5L5F - chains M and b of the 28 polymer chains in the assembly; structure by X-ray diffraction, 2.50 A resolution.

# Chain M
Protein: Proteasome subunit beta type-7
Source organism: Saccharomyces cerevisiae (strain ATCC 204508 / S288c)
Notes: EC 3.4.25.1
UniProt: P30657 (PSB7_YEAST); residues -12 to 233 here correspond to UniProt positions 21-266 (UniProt number = residue number + 33)
Sequence (246 residues; numbered -12 to 233; the number before each row is that of its first residue; numbers below 1 keep their minus sign (Thr-12 is residue -12)):
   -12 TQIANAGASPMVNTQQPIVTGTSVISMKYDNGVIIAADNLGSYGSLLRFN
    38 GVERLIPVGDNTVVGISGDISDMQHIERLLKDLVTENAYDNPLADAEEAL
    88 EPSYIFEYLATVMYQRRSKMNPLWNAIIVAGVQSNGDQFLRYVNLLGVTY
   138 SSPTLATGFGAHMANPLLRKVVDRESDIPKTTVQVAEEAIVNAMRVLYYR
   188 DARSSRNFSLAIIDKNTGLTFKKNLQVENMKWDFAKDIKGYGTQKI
Disordered / not traced: -12 to 0

# Chain b
Protein: Proteasome subunit beta type-1
Source organism: Saccharomyces cerevisiae (strain ATCC 204508 / S288c)
Notes: EC 3.4.25.1
UniProt: P38624 (PSB1_YEAST); residues 1-196 here correspond to UniProt positions 20-215 (UniProt number = residue number + 19)
Sequence (196 residues; numbered 1 to 196; the number before each row is that of its first residue):
     1 TSIMAVTFKDGVILGADSRTTTGAYIANRVTDKLTRVHDKIWCCRSGSAA
    51 DTQAIADIVQYHLELYTSQYGTPSTETAASVFKELCYENKDNLTAGIIVA
   101 GYDDKNKGEVYTIPLGGSVHKLPYAIAGSGSTFIYGYCDKNFRENMSKEE
   151 TVDFIKHSLSQAIKWDGSSGGVIRMVVLTAAGVERLIFYPDEYEQL
Glycans and other covalent adducts: bortezomib (BO2) linked to Thr1
Ion coordination: Mg2+: Ile163, Asp166, Ser169
Residues lining bound ligands: bortezomib (BO2; N-[(1R)-1-(dihydroxyboryl)-3-methylbutyl]-N-(pyrazin-2-ylcarbonyl)-L-phenylalaninamide): Arg19, Thr20, Thr21, Thr22, Ala27, Thr31, Lys33, Arg45, Ser46, Gly47, Ser48, Ala49, Thr52, Ser168
Swiss-Prot annotation at these positions:
  - active site: Thr1 (Nucleophile)

# Chain M / chain b interface
Pairs across the interface (63):
  Ser32(M) with Trp165(b); Asp166(b); Gly167(b), hydrogen bond (backbone-backbone)
  Leu33(M) with Phe133(b), hydrophobic; Trp165(b)
  Leu34(M) with Lys164(b); Trp165(b), hydrogen bond (backbone-backbone); Gly167(b)
  Arg35(M) with Trp165(b)
  Asn37(M) with Trp165(b)
  Phe146(M) with Ala24(b), hydrophobic; Tyr25(b)
  Tyr185(M) with Glu194(b), hydrogen bond
  Tyr186(M) with Ile26(b); Arg29(b)
  Arg187(M) with Ala24(b); Tyr25(b); Ile26(b), hydrogen bond (backbone-backbone); Ala27(b), hydrogen bond (side chain-backbone); Asn28(b); Arg29(b)
  Asp188(M) with Ala24(b); Ile26(b)
  Ala189(M) with Arg19(b); Ala24(b), hydrogen bond (backbone-backbone); Ile26(b); Gly167(b)
  Arg190(M) with Gly167(b)
  Arg193(M) with Asp191(b), salt bridge; Glu194(b), salt bridge
  Lys218(M) with Arg29(b), hydrogen bond (backbone-side chain)
  Trp219(M) with Arg29(b); Gly171(b); Val172(b), hydrophobic; Tyr189(b); Pro190(b)
  Asp220(M) with Tyr189(b), hydrogen bond
  Phe221(M) with Arg29(b); Val30(b), hydrophobic
  Ala222(M) with Val30(b), hydrophobic; Arg174(b), hydrogen bond (backbone-side chain); Ile187(b), hydrophobic
  Lys223(M) with Ile187(b); Tyr189(b)
  Ile225(M) with Val30(b), hydrophobic; Arg174(b)
  Lys226(M) with Asp32(b); Arg185(b)
  Gly227(M) with Asp32(b), hydrogen bond (backbone-side chain)
  Tyr228(M) with Thr35(b); Arg45(b); Gln53(b), hydrogen bond (side chain-backbone); Ala56(b); Asp57(b), hydrogen bond
  Gln231(M) with Asp32(b); Leu34(b); Thr35(b); Arg36(b), hydrogen bond (side chain-backbone); Trp42(b); Arg185(b)
  Ile233(M) with Arg36(b); Trp42(b); Arg185(b), hydrogen bond (backbone-side chain)
Other interface residues (no listed pair), chain M (27 interface residues in all): Met150, Met217
Other interface residues (no listed pair), chain b (35 interface residues in all): Thr21, Ile163, Ser168, Val183

# In short
27 residues of chain M and 35 residues of chain b are in contact, with 14 hydrogen bonds and 2 salt bridges.
Polar pairs include Arg193(M)-Asp191(b), Arg193(M)-Glu194(b) and Tyr185(M)-Glu194(b). Covalently linked
bortezomib: at Thr1(b). From UniProt: active-site residue Thr1(b) on chain b.
Chain M is Proteasome subunit beta type-7 and chain b is Proteasome subunit beta type-1, both from
Saccharomyces cerevisiae (strain ATCC 204508 / S288c); the structure, Yeast 20S proteasome with human beta5i
(1-138) and human beta6 (97-111; 118-133) in complex with bortezomib, was determined by X-ray diffraction
(same publication as 5L52, 5L54, 5L55, 5L5A, 5L5B, 5L5D and 30 further entries).
